Entry 3G3K (X-ray diffraction, 1.24 A resolution); this record covers chains A and B.

# Chain A (and B)
Name: Glutamate receptor, ionotropic kainate 2
From: Rattus norvegicus
Notes: chain B of this document is another copy of the same molecule, construct and numbering; everything in this record applies to it too
Reference sequence: P42260 (GRIK2_RAT); the construct has insertions or renumbered stretches relative to UniProt, so the offset changes along the chain: 2-117 = UniProt 429-544; 120-259 = UniProt 667-806
Amino-acid sequence (259 residues; each row starts with the number of its first residue):
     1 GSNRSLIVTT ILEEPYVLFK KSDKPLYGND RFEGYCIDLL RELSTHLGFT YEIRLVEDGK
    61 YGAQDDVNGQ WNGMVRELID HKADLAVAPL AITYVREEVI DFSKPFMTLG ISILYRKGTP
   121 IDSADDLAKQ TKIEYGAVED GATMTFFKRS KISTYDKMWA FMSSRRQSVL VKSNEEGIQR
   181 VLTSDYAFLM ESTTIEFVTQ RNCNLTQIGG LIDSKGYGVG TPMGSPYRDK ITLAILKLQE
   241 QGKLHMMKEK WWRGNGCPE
Not modelled in the structure: 1-2, 254-255, 259 (chain B: 1, 255, 258-259)
Disulfide bonds: Cys203-Cys257
Sequence notes: expression tag (1); engineered mutation His46 (Ile473 in P42260), Glu98 (Lys525 in P42260), Arg149 (Lys696 in P42260), Leu233 (Ile780 in P42260), Lys237 (Gln784 in P42260), Gln241 (Glu788 in P42260); linker (118-119)
Metal / ion sites: Na+: Glu97, Ile100, Asp101
Small-molecule neighbours: glutamic acid (GLU): Tyr61, Pro89, Leu90, Ala91, Arg96, Val138, Gly141, Ala142, Thr143, Asn174, Glu191, Tyr217
UniProt features mapped onto this chain:
  - binding site (L-glutamate): Pro89, Ala91, Arg96, Ala142, Thr143, Glu191
  - glycosylation (N-linked (GlcNAc...) asparagine): Asn3, Asn204

# How chain A and chain B interact
Contacting residue pairs (43):
  Ile92(A) - Lys104(B)
  Ile92(A) - Leu236(B)  hydrophobic
  Tyr94(A) - Leu233(B)
  Tyr94(A) - Leu236(B)  hydrophobic
  Tyr94(A) - Lys237(B)  hydrogen bond
  Tyr94(A) - Glu240(B)
  Glu97(A) - Lys104(B)  salt bridge
  Glu97(A) - Thr232(B)
  Glu97(A) - Leu233(B)
  Glu97(A) - Leu236(B)
  Glu98(A) - Leu233(B)
  Phe102(A) - Lys104(B)  hydrogen bond (backbone-side chain)
  Ser103(A) - Lys104(B)
  Lys104(A) - Ile92(B)
  Lys104(A) - Glu97(B)  salt bridge
  Lys104(A) - Phe102(B)  hydrogen bond (side chain-backbone)
  Lys104(A) - Ser103(B)
  Lys104(A) - Arg228(B)
  Thr108(A) - Thr108(B)
  Phe146(A) - Glu240(B)
  Arg149(A) - Glu240(B)  salt bridge
  Arg149(A) - Gln241(B)  hydrogen bond (backbone-side chain)
  Ser150(A) - Gln241(B)
  Lys151(A) - Gln241(B)  hydrogen bond (backbone-side chain)
  Ile152(A) - Gln241(B)
  Arg228(A) - Lys104(B)
  Arg228(A) - Arg228(B)
  Arg228(A) - Asp229(B)  salt bridge
  Asp229(A) - Arg228(B)  salt bridge
  Thr232(A) - Glu97(B)
  Leu233(A) - Tyr94(B)
  Leu233(A) - Glu97(B)
  Leu233(A) - Glu98(B)
  Leu236(A) - Ile92(B)  hydrophobic
  Leu236(A) - Tyr94(B)
  Leu236(A) - Glu97(B)
  Lys237(A) - Tyr94(B)
  Glu240(A) - Tyr94(B)
  Glu240(A) - Phe146(B)
  Glu240(A) - Arg149(B)  salt bridge
  Gln241(A) - Arg149(B)  hydrogen bond (side chain-backbone)
  Gln241(A) - Ser150(B)
  Gln241(A) - Lys151(B)  hydrogen bond (side chain-backbone)
Also at the interface, not in a pair above, chain A (27 interface residues in all): Thr93, Val95, Pro105, Ile212, Ser214, Gln239
Also at the interface, not in a pair above, chain B (28 interface residues in all): Thr93, Val95, Pro105, Thr145, Ile152, Ser214, Gln239, His245

# Overview
27 residues of chain A face 28 of chain B across their interface, with 7 hydrogen bonds and 6 salt bridges.
Polar pairs include Glu97(A)-Lys104(B), Arg149(A)-Glu240(B) and Arg228(A)-Asp229(B). Ligands of chain A:
glutamic acid. Curated annotation (UniProt) lists 6 L-glutamate-binding residues on chain A.
Both chains are Glutamate receptor, ionotropic kainate 2 (Rattus norvegicus). Entry 3G3K (Crystal structure of
the GluR6 ligand binding domain dimer I442H K494E K665R I749L Q753K E757Q mutant ...) was determined by X-ray
diffraction (same publication as 3G3F, 3G3G, 3G3H, 3G3I and 3G3J).
